Entry 3B0D (X-ray diffraction, 2.20 A resolution); this record covers chains T and W.

[Chain T]
Molecule: Centromere protein T
Source organism: Gallus gallus
UniProt: F1NPG5 (F1NPG5_CHICK); residues 531-639 here correspond to UniProt positions 54-162 (UniProt number = residue number - 477)
Chain sequence (111 residues; numbered 529 to 639; the number before each row is that of its first residue):
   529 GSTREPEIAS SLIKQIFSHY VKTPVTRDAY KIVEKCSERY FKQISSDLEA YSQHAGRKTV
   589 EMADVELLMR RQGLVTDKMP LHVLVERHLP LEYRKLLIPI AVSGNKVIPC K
Disordered / not traced: 529-534, 632-639
Differences from the reference sequence: expression tag (529-530)
Reported in the primary citation:
  - mutagenesis - Q543A/R555A/K586A: decreased binding to DNA
  - mutagenesis - Y579A/H582E/L595R/R598E: decreased localization
  - mutagenesis - Y579A/H582E/L595R/R598E: decreased growth

[Chain W]
Molecule: Centromere protein W
Source organism: Gallus gallus
Chain sequence (76 residues; each row starts with the number of its first residue):
     1 GRRTVPRGTL RKIIKKHKPH LRLAANTDLL VHLSFLLFLH RLAEEARTNA FENKCKIIKP
    61 EHTIAAAKVI LKKSRG
Disordered / not traced: 1
Reported in the primary citation:
  - mutagenesis - R7A/R11A/K12A/R22A/K54A/K56A: abolished growth

[Interface between chain T and chain W]
Residue-residue contacts (113):
  Glu-535(T) / Ile-13(W)
  Glu-535(T) / Lys-16(W)
  Ile-536(T) / Pro-6(W)  hydrophobic
  Ile-536(T) / Thr-9(W)
  Ile-536(T) / Ile-13(W)  hydrophobic
  Leu-540(T) / Pro-6(W)
  Gln-543(T) / Arg-2(W)
  Ile-544(T) / Leu-36(W)  hydrophobic
  Ile-544(T) / Leu-39(W)  hydrophobic
  Phe-545(T) / Leu-42(W)
  Phe-545(T) / Ala-43(W)  hydrophobic
  Tyr-548(T) / Leu-36(W)
  Tyr-548(T) / Leu-39(W)
  Tyr-548(T) / His-40(W)
  Tyr-548(T) / Ala-43(W)  hydrophobic
  Tyr-548(T) / Arg-47(W)  hydrogen bond (backbone-side chain)
  Val-549(T) / Ala-43(W)
  Val-549(T) / Arg-47(W)  hydrogen bond (backbone-side chain)
  Val-549(T) / Ile-58(W)  hydrophobic
  Lys-550(T) / Arg-47(W)
  Thr-551(T) / Ile-58(W)
  Pro-552(T) / Ile-57(W)
  Pro-552(T) / Ile-58(W)  hydrogen bond (backbone-backbone)
  Val-553(T) / Ile-58(W)  hydrophobic
  Thr-554(T) / Ile-57(W)
  Thr-554(T) / Ile-58(W)  hydrogen bond (backbone-backbone)
  Thr-554(T) / Pro-60(W)
  Ala-557(T) / Ile-58(W)
  Ala-557(T) / Lys-59(W)
  Ala-557(T) / Pro-60(W)
  Ala-557(T) / Thr-63(W)
  Ile-560(T) / Thr-63(W)
  Ile-560(T) / Ile-64(W)  hydrophobic
  Val-561(T) / Leu-39(W)  hydrophobic
  Val-561(T) / Leu-42(W)  hydrophobic
  Cys-564(T) / Phe-38(W)
  Cys-564(T) / Ala-67(W)  hydrophobic
  Cys-564(T) / Leu-71(W)
  Ser-565(T) / Phe-35(W)
  Ser-565(T) / Leu-39(W)
  Glu-566(T) / Lys-16(W)  salt bridge
  Glu-566(T) / His-17(W)
  Arg-567(T) / Leu-71(W)
  Tyr-568(T) / Ser-34(W)  hydrogen bond
  Tyr-568(T) / Phe-35(W)  hydrophobic
  Tyr-568(T) / Phe-38(W)  hydrophobic
  Tyr-568(T) / Leu-71(W)
  Tyr-568(T) / Ser-74(W)
  Phe-569(T) / Leu-10(W)  hydrophobic
  Phe-569(T) / Ile-13(W)  hydrophobic
  Phe-569(T) / His-17(W)
  Phe-569(T) / Val-31(W)  hydrophobic
  Phe-569(T) / Phe-35(W)  hydrophobic
  Lys-570(T) / His-17(W)
  Gln-571(T) / Leu-71(W)  hydrogen bond (side chain-backbone)
  Gln-571(T) / Arg-75(W)
  Ile-572(T) / Val-31(W)  hydrophobic
  Ser-573(T) / Ile-14(W)
  Ser-573(T) / His-17(W)
  Ser-573(T) / Lys-18(W)
  Ser-573(T) / Leu-21(W)
  Asp-575(T) / Gly-76(W)  hydrogen bond (side chain-backbone)
  Glu-577(T) / Lys-18(W)  salt bridge
  Glu-577(T) / Leu-21(W)
  Tyr-579(T) / Gly-76(W)  hydrogen bond (side chain-backbone)
  Ser-580(T) / Leu-21(W)
  Lys-586(T) / His-20(W)
  Lys-586(T) / Leu-21(W)
  Lys-586(T) / Arg-22(W)  hydrogen bond (backbone-backbone)
  Thr-587(T) / Arg-22(W)
  Val-588(T) / Leu-21(W)  hydrophobic
  Val-588(T) / Arg-22(W)  hydrogen bond (backbone-backbone)
  Val-588(T) / Leu-23(W)  hydrophobic
  Val-588(T) / Ala-24(W)  hydrogen bond (backbone-backbone)
  Val-588(T) / Thr-27(W)
  Glu-589(T) / Ala-24(W)
  Glu-589(T) / Thr-27(W)
  Met-590(T) / Ala-25(W)
  Met-590(T) / Asn-26(W)
  Met-590(T) / Thr-27(W)
  Met-590(T) / Leu-30(W)  hydrophobic
  Val-593(T) / Leu-30(W)  hydrophobic
  Val-593(T) / Val-31(W)
  Leu-596(T) / Ser-34(W)
  Met-597(T) / Ser-34(W)
  Met-597(T) / Leu-37(W)  hydrophobic
  Arg-599(T) / Arg-75(W)
  Arg-599(T) / Gly-76(W)  hydrogen bond (side chain-backbone)
  Gln-600(T) / Ser-34(W)
  Gln-600(T) / Arg-41(W)  hydrogen bond (backbone-side chain)
  Gln-600(T) / Lys-73(W)
  Gln-600(T) / Ser-74(W)  hydrogen bond (side chain-backbone)
  Gln-600(T) / Arg-75(W)
  Gly-601(T) / Arg-41(W)
  Leu-602(T) / Leu-37(W)  hydrophobic
  Leu-602(T) / Arg-41(W)
  Leu-612(T) / Leu-33(W)
  Leu-612(T) / Leu-37(W)  hydrophobic
  Val-613(T) / Leu-33(W)  hydrophobic
  His-616(T) / Arg-3(W)  hydrogen bond (backbone-side chain)
  His-616(T) / Leu-33(W)
  His-616(T) / Leu-36(W)
  His-616(T) / Leu-37(W)
  Leu-617(T) / Arg-3(W)  hydrogen bond (backbone-side chain)
  Pro-618(T) / Arg-3(W)
  Tyr-621(T) / Thr-4(W)  hydrogen bond
  Tyr-621(T) / Val-5(W)  hydrogen bond (side chain-backbone)
  Tyr-621(T) / Leu-29(W)  hydrophobic
  Leu-624(T) / Arg-7(W)
  Leu-624(T) / Asn-26(W)
  Leu-624(T) / Leu-29(W)  hydrophobic
  Leu-625(T) / Asn-26(W)
  Leu-625(T) / Leu-30(W)  hydrophobic
Also at the interface, not in a pair above, chain T (56 interface residues in all): Ile-541, Asp-556, Ser-574, Leu-576, Leu-609, Arg-615
Also at the interface, not in a pair above, chain W (52 interface residues in all): His-32, Glu-44, Ala-46, Lys-56

[In short]
Chain T and chain W form an interface of 56 and 52 residues respectively, with 18 hydrogen bonds and 2 salt
bridges. Polar contacts include Glu-566(T)/Lys-16(W), Glu-577(T)/Lys-18(W) and Tyr-548(T)/Arg-47(W). From the
paper: Q543A/R555A/K586A of chain T reduce binding to DNA; Y579A/H582E/L595R/R598E of chain T reduce
localization.
Here chain T is Centromere protein T and chain W is Centromere protein W, both from Gallus gallus. Entry 3B0D
(Crystal structure of the chicken CENP-T histone fold/CENP-W complex, crystal form II) was determined by X-ray
diffraction (same publication as 3B0B, 3B0C, 3VH5 and 3VH6).
